PDB entry 7VY7 | X-ray diffraction, 2.23 A resolution | chain A

Chain A:
Name: 26S proteasome non-ATPase regulatory subunit 10
Organism: Homo sapiens
UniProt: O75832 (PSD10_HUMAN); residue numbers follow UniProt; this construct covers 1-226
Sequence (226 residues; each row starts with the number of its first residue):
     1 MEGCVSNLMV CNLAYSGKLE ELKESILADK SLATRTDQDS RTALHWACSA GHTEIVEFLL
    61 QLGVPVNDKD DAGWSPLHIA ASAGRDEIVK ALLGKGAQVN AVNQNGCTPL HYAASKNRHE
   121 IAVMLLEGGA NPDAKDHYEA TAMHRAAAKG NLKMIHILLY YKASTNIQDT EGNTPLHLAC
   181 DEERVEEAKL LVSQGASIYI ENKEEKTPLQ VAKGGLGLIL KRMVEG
Not modelled in the structure: 1-2
Residues lining bound ligands:
  - urea (URE), molecule 1: G51, T53, G84, R85, D86, E87, I88
  - urea (URE), molecule 2: L159, K162, A163, S164, T165, Q194
UniProt features mapped onto this chain:
  - region: M1 to D37 (Required for nuclear localization)
  - mutagenesis: E182 (E182A: Abolishes interaction with RB1)

In short:
Chain A binds urea. UniProt lists one mutagenesis site.
Chain A is 26S proteasome non-ATPase regulatory subunit 10 (Homo sapiens); the structure, Snapshots of Human
PSMD10(Gankyrin) unfolding by urea: 3 hours incubation, was determined by X-ray diffraction, deposited
together with 7VXV, 7VXW and 7VY4.
